3Q2H - chain A; structure by X-ray diffraction, 2.33 A resolution.

# Chain A
Molecule: A disintegrin and metalloproteinase with thrombospondin motifs 1
Organism: Homo sapiens
Notes: EC 3.4.24.-; fragment: residues in UNP 256-548
UniProtKB: Q9UHI8 (ATS1_HUMAN); residues 4-296 here correspond to UniProt positions 256-548 (UniProt number = residue number + 252)
Chain sequence (297 residues; each row starts with the number of its first residue):
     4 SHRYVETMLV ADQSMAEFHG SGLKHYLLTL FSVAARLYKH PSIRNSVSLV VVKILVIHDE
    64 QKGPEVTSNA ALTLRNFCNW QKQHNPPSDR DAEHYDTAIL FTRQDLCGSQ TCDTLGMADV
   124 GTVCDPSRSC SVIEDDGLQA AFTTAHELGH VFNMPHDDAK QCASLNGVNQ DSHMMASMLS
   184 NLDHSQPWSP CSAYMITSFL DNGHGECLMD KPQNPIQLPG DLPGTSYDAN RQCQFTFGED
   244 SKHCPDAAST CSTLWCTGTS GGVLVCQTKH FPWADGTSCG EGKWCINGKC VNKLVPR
Disordered / not traced: 170-173, 249-252, 262-265, 300
Sequence notes: expression tag (297-300)
Disulfide bonds: C110-C115, C127-C210, C165-C194, C236-C259, C247-C269, C254-C288, C282-C293
Ion coordination: Cd2+ site 1: E9, D92, D213; Ni2+ site 1: E9, D92, D99, C210, D213; Ni2+ site 2: H28 (shared with 1 residue of chain B); Ni2+ site 3 near H61 (its only coordinating residue here); Cd2+ site 2 near E63 (its only coordinating residue here); Ni2+ site 4 near E68 (its only coordinating residue here); Na+ site 1: D108, L109, C115, T117, E137; Na+ site 2: D108, C115; Zn2+: H149, H153, H159 (together with QHF); Ni2+ site 5 near H176 (its only coordinating residue here); Cd2+ site 3: D231 (shared with 1 residue of chain B); Ni2+ site 6: E242 (shared with 1 residue of chain B); 2 more Ni2+ sites not listed; 1 more Mg2+ sites not listed
Small-molecule neighbours: QHF (N-[(2S,4S)-1-({4-[2-(3,5-dimethyl-1,2-oxazol-4-yl)ethyl]piperidin-1-yl}sulfonyl)-4-(5-fluoropyrimidin-2-yl)-2-methylpentan-2-yl]-N-hydroxyformamide): D116, T117, L118, G119, M120, A121, V123, Q142, F145, T146, H149, E150, H153, H159, M177, A179, S180, M181, L182, F274

# Summary
Chain A binds compound QHF. The Zn2+ site is built by H149, H153 and H159. E9, D92 and D213 coordinate Cd2+
site 1.
Chain A is A disintegrin and metalloproteinase with thrombospondin motifs 1 (Homo sapiens); the structure,
Adamts1 in complex with N-hydroxyformamide inhibitors of ADAM-TS4, was determined by X-ray diffraction,
deposited together with 3Q2G.
